Entry 6CU9 (X-ray diffraction, 2.04 A resolution); this record covers chains A and P of the 4 polymer chains in the assembly.

== Chain A ==
Name: DNA polymerase beta
From: Homo sapiens
Notes: EC 2.7.7.7, 4.2.99.-
Reference sequence: P06746 (DPOLB_HUMAN); residue numbers follow UniProt; this construct covers 1-335
Sequence (335 residues; numbered 1 to 335; the number before each row is that of its first residue):
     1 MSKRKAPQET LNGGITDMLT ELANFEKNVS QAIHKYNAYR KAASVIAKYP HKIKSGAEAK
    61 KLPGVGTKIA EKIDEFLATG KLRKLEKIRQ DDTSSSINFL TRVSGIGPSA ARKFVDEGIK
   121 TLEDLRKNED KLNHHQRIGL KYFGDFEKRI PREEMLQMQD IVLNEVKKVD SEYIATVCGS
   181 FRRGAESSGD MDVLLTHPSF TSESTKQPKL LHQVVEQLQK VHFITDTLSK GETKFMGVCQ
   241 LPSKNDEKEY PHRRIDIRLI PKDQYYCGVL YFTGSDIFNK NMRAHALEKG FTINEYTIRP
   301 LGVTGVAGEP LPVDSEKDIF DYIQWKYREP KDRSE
Not modelled in the structure: 1-9
Curated features (UniProtKB/Swiss-Prot):
  - region: Arg183 to Asp192 (DNA-binding)
  - active site: Lys72 (Nucleophile)
  - binding site (K(+)): Lys60, Leu62, Val65, Thr101, Val103, Ile106
  - binding site (Na(+)): Lys60, Leu62, Val65, Thr101, Val103, Ile106
  - binding site (dATP): Arg149, Ser180, Arg183, Gly189, Asp190
  - binding site (dCTP): Arg149, Ser180, Arg183, Gly189, Asp190
  - binding site (dGTP): Arg149, Ser180, Arg183, Gly189, Asp190, Asp192
  - binding site (dTTP): Arg149, Ser180, Arg183, Gly189, Asp190
  - binding site (Mg(2+)): Asp190, Asp192, Asp256
  - modified residue: Lys72 (N6-acetyllysine), Arg83 (Omega-N-methylarginine), Arg152 (Omega-N-methylarginine)
  - cross-link (Glycyl lysine isopeptide (Lys-Gly)): Lys41 (interchain with G-Cter in ubiquitin), Lys61 (interchain with G-Cter in ubiquitin), Lys81 (interchain with G-Cter in ubiquitin)
  - natural variant: Leu22 (L22P: Found in a gastric cancer sample; uncertain significance), Tyr39 (Y39C: Found in a gastric cancer sample; uncertain significance), Gly118 (G118V: Decreased DNA-directed DNA polymerase activity), Arg137 (R137Q: Decreased function in base-excision repair), Arg149 (R149I: Decreased DNA-directed DNA polymerase activity), Asp160 (D160N: Found in a gastric cancer sample; uncertain significance), Cys239 (C239R: Found in a gastric cancer sample; uncertain significance), Lys289 (K289M: Found in a colon cancer sample; uncertain significance), Asn294 (N294D: Found in a gastric cancer sample; uncertain significance), Glu295 (E295K: Found in a gastric cancer sample; uncertain significance)
  - mutagenesis: Phe25 (F25W: No effect on 5'-dRP lyase activity. Decreased ssDNA binding), His34 (H34G: Decreased 5'-dRP lyase activity. Decreased ssDNA binding), Lys35 (K35A: Decreased 5'-dRP lyase activity. Decreased ssDNA binding. Loss of 5'-dRP lyase activity; when associated with A-68 and A-72. Decreased ssDNA binding; when associated with A-68 and A-72 ...), Tyr39 (Y39F: No effect on 5'-dRP lyase activity; Y39Q: Abolishes DNA polymerase and 5'-dRP lyase activity), Lys41 (K41R: Abolishes ubiquitination; when associated with R-61 and R-81), Lys60 (K60A: Decreased 5'-dRP lyase activity. Decreased ssDNA binding), Lys61 (K61R: Abolishes ubiquitination; when associated with R-41 and R-81), Lys68 (K68A: No effect on 5'-dRP lyase activity. Decreased ssDNA binding. Loss of 5'-dRP lyase activity; when associated with A-35 and A-72. Decreased ssDNA binding; when associated with A-35 and A-72 ...), Glu71 (E71Q: No effect on 5'-dRP lyase activity. No effect on structure shown by circular dichroism. No effect on ssDNA binding), Lys72 (K72A: Severely reduced 5'-dRP lyase activity. Does not affect ssDNA binding. Loss of 5'-dRP lyase activity; when associated with A-35 and A-68. Decreased ssDNA binding ...), Glu75 (E75A: Slightly decreased 5'-dRP lyase activity. Decreased ssDNA binding. No effect on structure shown by circular dichroism), Lys81 (K81R: Abolishes ubiquitination; when associated with R-41 and R-61), 5 further mutagenesis entries in UniProt
Metal / ion sites: Na+ site 1: Lys60, Leu62, Val65 (shared with 1 residue of chain D); Na+ site 2: Thr101, Val103, Ile106 (shared with DG9(P) of chain P); Mn2+ site 1: Asp190, Asp192 (together with 0KX); Mn2+ site 2: Asp190, Asp192, Asp256 (together with 0KX) (shared with DA10(P) of chain P)
Ligand contacts: 0KX (2'-deoxy-5'-O-[(R)-hydroxy{[(R)-hydroxy(phosphonooxy)phosphoryl]amino}phosphoryl]cytidine): Arg149, Gly179, Ser180, Arg183, Ser188, Gly189, Asp190, Asp192, Asp256, Tyr271, Phe272, Thr273, Gly274, Ser275, Asp276, Asn279

== Chain P ==
Molecule: 10-nt DNA strand
Sequence (10 nucleotides; numbered 1 to 10; the number before each row is that of its first residue):
     1 GCTGATGCGA
Metal / ion sites: Na+: DG9 (shared with Thr101(A), Val103(A), Ile106(A) of chain A); Mn2+: DA10 (together with 0KX) (shared with Asp190(A), Asp192(A), Asp256(A) of chain A)

== Interface between chain A and chain P ==
Contacting residue pairs (16; chain A residue first):
  Val103(A) - DG9(P)  phosphate contact
  Ser104(A) - DG9(P)  phosphate contact
  Gly105(A) - DC8(P)  sugar contact
  Gly105(A) - DG9(P)  hydrogen bond to the phosphate
  Ile106(A) - DG9(P)  phosphate contact
  Gly107(A) - DC8(P)  hydrogen bond to the phosphate
  Pro108(A) - DC8(P)  phosphate contact
  Ser109(A) - DG7(P)  phosphate contact
  Ser109(A) - DC8(P)  hydrogen bond to the phosphate
  Ala110(A) - DC8(P)  hydrogen bond to the phosphate
  Asp192(A) - DA10(P)  phosphate contact
  Met236(A) - DG9(P)  phosphate contact
  Met236(A) - DA10(P)  sugar contact
  Arg254(A) - DA10(P)  salt bridge to the phosphate
  Asp256(A) - DA10(P)  phosphate contact
  Tyr271(A) - DA10(P)  hydrogen bond to the base
Other interface residues (no listed pair), chain A (16 interface residues in all): His135, Asp190, Phe272

== Summary ==
The interface between chain A and chain P involves 16 residues on one side and 4 on the other; the contacts
include 5 hydrogen bonds and 1 salt bridge. Polar pairs include Tyr271(A)-DA10(P), Gly105(A)-DG9(P) and
Gly107(A)-DC8(P). Ligands of chain A: compound 0KX.
Here chain A is DNA polymerase beta (Homo sapiens) and chain P is a 10-nt DNA strand. Entry 6CU9 (Structure of
human DNA polymerase beta complexed with 8-ClG in the template base paired with incoming ...) was determined
by X-ray diffraction.
